Entry 8BPB (electron microscopy, 2.80 A resolution); this record covers chains A and B of the 3 polymer chains in the assembly.

[Chain A]
Molecule: Isoform 2 of Paired amphipathic helix protein Sin3b
Source organism: Homo sapiens
Reference sequence: O75182 (SIN3B_HUMAN), isoform O75182-2; residue numbers follow UniProt; this construct covers 1-1130
Amino-acid sequence (1130 residues; numbered 1 to 1130; the number before each row is that of its first residue):
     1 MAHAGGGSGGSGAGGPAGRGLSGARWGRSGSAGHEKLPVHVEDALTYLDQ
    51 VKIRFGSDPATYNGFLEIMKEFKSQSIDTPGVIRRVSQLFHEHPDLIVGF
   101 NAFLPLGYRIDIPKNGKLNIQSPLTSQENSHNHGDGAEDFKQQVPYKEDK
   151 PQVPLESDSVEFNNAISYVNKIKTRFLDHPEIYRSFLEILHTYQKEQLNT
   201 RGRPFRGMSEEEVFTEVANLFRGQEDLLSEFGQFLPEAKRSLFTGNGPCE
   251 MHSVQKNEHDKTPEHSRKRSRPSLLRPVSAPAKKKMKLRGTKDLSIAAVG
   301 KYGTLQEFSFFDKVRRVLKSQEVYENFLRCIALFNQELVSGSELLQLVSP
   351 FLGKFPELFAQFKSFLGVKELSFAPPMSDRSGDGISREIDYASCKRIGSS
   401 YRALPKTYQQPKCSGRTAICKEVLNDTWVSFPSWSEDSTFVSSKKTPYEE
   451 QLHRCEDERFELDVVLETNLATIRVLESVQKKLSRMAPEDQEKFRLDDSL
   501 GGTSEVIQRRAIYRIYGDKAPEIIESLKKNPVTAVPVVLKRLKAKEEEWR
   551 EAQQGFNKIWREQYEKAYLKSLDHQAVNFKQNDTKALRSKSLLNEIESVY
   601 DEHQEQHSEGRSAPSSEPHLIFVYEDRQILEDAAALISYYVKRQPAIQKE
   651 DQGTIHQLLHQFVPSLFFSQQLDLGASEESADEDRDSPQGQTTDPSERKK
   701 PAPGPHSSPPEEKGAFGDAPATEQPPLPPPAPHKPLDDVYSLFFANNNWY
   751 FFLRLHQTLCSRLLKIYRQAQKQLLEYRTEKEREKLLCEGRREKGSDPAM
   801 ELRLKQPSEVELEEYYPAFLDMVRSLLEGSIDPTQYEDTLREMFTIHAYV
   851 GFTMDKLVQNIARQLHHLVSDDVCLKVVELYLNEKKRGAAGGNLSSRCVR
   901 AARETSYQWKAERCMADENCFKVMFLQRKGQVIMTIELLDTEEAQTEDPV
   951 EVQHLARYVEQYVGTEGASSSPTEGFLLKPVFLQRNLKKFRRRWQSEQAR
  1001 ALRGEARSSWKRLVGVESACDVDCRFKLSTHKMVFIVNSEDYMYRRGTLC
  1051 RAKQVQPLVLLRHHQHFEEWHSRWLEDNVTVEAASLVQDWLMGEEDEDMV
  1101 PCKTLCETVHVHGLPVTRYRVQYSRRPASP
Unresolved in the structure: 1-303, 368-393, 671-736, 794-801, 940-1130
What the authors report for this chain:
  - mutagenesis - E456R/D457R/E461R: decreased catalytic activity
  - mutagenesis - E436A/D437A: abolished catalytic activity on deacetylate H3K27 from a nucleosome

[Chain B]
Molecule: Histone deacetylase 2
Source organism: Homo sapiens
Notes: EC 3.5.1.98, 3.5.1.-
Reference sequence: Q92769 (HDAC2_HUMAN); residue numbers follow UniProt; this construct covers 1-488
Amino-acid sequence (488 residues; row label = number of the first residue in the row):
     1 MAYSQGGGKKKVCYYYDGDIGNYYYGQGHPMKPHRIRMTHNLLLNYGLYR
    51 KMEIYRPHKATAEEMTKYHSDEYIKFLRSIRPDNMSEYSKQMQRFNVGED
   101 CPVFDGLFEFCQLSTGGSVAGAVKLNRQQTDMAVNWAGGLHHAKKSEASG
   151 FCYVNDIVLAILELLKYHQRVLYIDIDIHHGDGVEEAFYTTDRVMTVSFH
   201 KYGEYFPGTGDLRDIGAGKGKYYAVNFPMRDGIDDESYGQIFKPIISKVM
   251 EMYQPSAVVLQCGADSLSGDRLGCFNLTVKGHAKCVEVVKTFNLPLLMLG
   301 GGGYTIRNVARCWTYETAVALDCEIPNELPYNDYFEYFGPDFKLHISPSN
   351 MTNQNTPEYMEKIKQRLFENLRMLPHAPGVQMQAIPEDAVHEDSGDEDGE
   401 DPDKRISIRASDKRIACDEEFSDSEDEGEGGRRNVADHKKGAKKARIEED
   451 KKETEDKKTDVKEEDKSKDNSGEKTDTKGTKSEQLSNP
Unresolved in the structure: 1-7, 376-488
Ion coordination: Ca2+ site 1: Asp-175, Asp-177, His-179, Ser-198, Phe-199; Zn2+: Asp-177, His-179, Asp-265 (together with acetate ion); Ca2+ site 2: Phe-188, Thr-191, Val-194, Tyr-223
UniProt features mapped onto this chain:
  - active site: His-142
  - binding site (1D-myo-inositol 1,4,5,6-tetrakisphosphate): Gly-28, Lys-32, Arg-271
  - binding site (Ca(2+)): Asp-175, Asp-177, His-179, Phe-188, Thr-191, Val-194, Ser-198, Phe-199, Tyr-223
  - binding site (Zn(2+)): Asp-177, His-179, Asp-265
  - modified residue: Lys-75 (N6-acetyllysine), Lys-221 (N6-acetyllysine), Cys-262 (S-nitrosocysteine), Cys-274 (S-nitrosocysteine), Ser-394 (Phosphoserine), Ser-407 (Phosphoserine), Ser-422 (Phosphoserine), Ser-424 (Phosphoserine)
  - cross-link (Glycyl lysine isopeptide (Lys-Gly)): Lys-75 (interchain with G-Cter in SUMO2), Lys-439 (interchain with G-Cter in SUMO2), Lys-452 (interchain with G-Cter in SUMO2), Lys-458 (interchain with G-Cter in SUMO2), Lys-462 (interchain with G-Cter in SUMO2), Lys-478 (interchain with G-Cter in SUMO2), Lys-481 (interchain with G-Cter in SUMO2)
What the authors report for this chain:
  - Ca2+ coordination: Tyr-223
  - catalytic residues: His-179, Tyr-304
  - binding site for acetate ion: Tyr-304

[Interface between chain A and chain B]
Contacting residue pairs (156):
  Ile-397(A) / Tyr-189(B)  hydrophobic
  Ile-397(A) / Ala-217(B)  hydrophobic
  Gly-398(A) / Asp-214(B)
  Ser-399(A) / Asp-211(B)
  Ser-399(A) / Asp-214(B)  hydrogen bond (backbone-side chain)
  Ser-400(A) / Thr-209(B)
  Ser-400(A) / Asp-214(B)  hydrogen bond
  Tyr-401(A) / Glu-185(B)  hydrogen bond
  Tyr-401(A) / Glu-186(B)
  Tyr-401(A) / Tyr-189(B)
  Pro-411(A) / Ser-70(B)
  Pro-411(A) / Lys-145(B)  hydrogen bond (backbone-side chain)
  Pro-411(A) / Ser-146(B)
  Lys-412(A) / Ser-70(B)
  Lys-412(A) / Asp-71(B)
  Cys-413(A) / Thr-66(B)
  Cys-413(A) / His-69(B)  hydrogen bond (side chain-backbone)
  Cys-413(A) / Ser-70(B)
  Cys-413(A) / Asp-71(B)
  Cys-413(A) / Lys-145(B)
  Ser-414(A) / Thr-66(B)  hydrogen bond
  Ser-414(A) / Asp-71(B)  hydrogen bond
  Gly-415(A) / Thr-66(B)
  Gly-415(A) / Lys-67(B)  hydrogen bond (backbone-side chain)
  Arg-416(A) / Lys-67(B)
  Arg-416(A) / Tyr-68(B)
  Arg-416(A) / Lys-145(B)
  Thr-417(A) / Lys-67(B)
  Ile-419(A) / Leu-162(B)
  Ile-419(A) / Lys-166(B)
  Ile-419(A) / Arg-193(B)
  Cys-420(A) / Lys-67(B)
  Glu-422(A) / Arg-193(B)  salt bridge
  Val-423(A) / Leu-165(B)  hydrophobic
  Val-423(A) / Phe-188(B)  hydrophobic
  Val-423(A) / Thr-191(B)
  Val-423(A) / Arg-193(B)
  Leu-424(A) / Lys-67(B)
  Leu-424(A) / Tyr-68(B)  hydrophobic
  Leu-424(A) / Ala-187(B)
  Asn-425(A) / Glu-186(B)  hydrogen bond (side chain-backbone)
  Asn-425(A) / Ala-187(B)  hydrogen bond (backbone-backbone)
  Asn-425(A) / Tyr-189(B)
  Asn-425(A) / Thr-190(B)
  Trp-428(A) / Glu-186(B)
  Trp-428(A) / Thr-190(B)
  Trp-428(A) / Ala-217(B)
  Val-429(A) / Glu-186(B)
  Ser-430(A) / Lys-144(B)  hydrogen bond (backbone-side chain)
  Ser-430(A) / Glu-186(B)  hydrogen bond (backbone-side chain)
  Pro-432(A) / Lys-144(B)
  Pro-432(A) / Pro-207(B)
  Ser-433(A) / Pro-207(B)  hydrogen bond (backbone-backbone)
  Trp-434(A) / Glu-204(B)
  Trp-434(A) / Phe-206(B)
  Trp-434(A) / Pro-207(B)
  Ser-435(A) / Phe-206(B)
  Glu-436(A) / Asp-100(B)
  Glu-436(A) / His-142(B)
  Glu-436(A) / Phe-151(B)
  Glu-436(A) / His-179(B)
  Glu-436(A) / Phe-206(B)
  Glu-436(A) / Leu-272(B)
  Glu-436(A) / Tyr-304(B)
  Asp-437(A) / Pro-30(B)
  Asp-437(A) / Leu-272(B)
  Phe-440(A) / Arg-271(B)
  Phe-440(A) / Gly-273(B)
  Phe-440(A) / Cys-274(B)  hydrophobic
  Lys-444(A) / Lys-201(B)
  Lys-444(A) / Asp-231(B)  salt bridge
  Lys-444(A) / Cys-274(B)
  Lys-445(A) / Asp-270(B)  hydrogen bond (side chain-backbone)
  Lys-445(A) / Gly-273(B)
  Glu-449(A) / Gly-269(B)
  Leu-452(A) / Arg-307(B)
  His-453(A) / Gly-269(B)
  His-453(A) / Arg-271(B)
  His-453(A) / Thr-305(B)
  Glu-456(A) / Thr-305(B)
  Glu-456(A) / Ile-306(B)
  Glu-456(A) / Arg-307(B)  salt bridge
  Glu-456(A) / Tyr-337(B)
  Asp-457(A) / Lys-32(B)  salt bridge
  Asp-457(A) / Arg-271(B)  salt bridge
  Arg-459(A) / Glu-336(B)  hydrogen bond (side chain-backbone)
  Arg-459(A) / Tyr-337(B)
  Phe-460(A) / Tyr-24(B)  hydrophobic
  Phe-460(A) / Lys-32(B)
  Phe-460(A) / His-34(B)
  Phe-460(A) / Tyr-337(B)
  Glu-461(A) / Tyr-24(B)  hydrogen bond
  Glu-461(A) / Gln-27(B)
  Asp-463(A) / His-34(B)  salt bridge
  Asp-463(A) / Tyr-334(B)
  Asp-463(A) / Tyr-337(B)  hydrogen bond
  Glu-467(A) / Asn-22(B)
  Glu-467(A) / Arg-37(B)
  Thr-468(A) / Asn-22(B)  hydrogen bond
  Thr-503(A) / Asp-19(B)  hydrogen bond
  Thr-503(A) / Lys-59(B)
  Ser-504(A) / Asp-19(B)
  Ser-504(A) / Tyr-23(B)
  Ser-504(A) / Glu-109(B)  hydrogen bond
  Glu-505(A) / Glu-109(B)  hydrogen bond (backbone-side chain)
  Val-506(A) / Asp-105(B)
  Val-506(A) / Gly-106(B)
  Val-506(A) / Glu-109(B)
  Ile-507(A) / Asp-19(B)
  Ile-507(A) / Asn-22(B)
  Ile-507(A) / Tyr-23(B)
  Arg-510(A) / Tyr-24(B)
  Arg-510(A) / Asp-105(B)  salt bridge
  Asn-557(A) / Glu-336(B)
  Arg-561(A) / Glu-336(B)  salt bridge
  Tyr-564(A) / Tyr-337(B)
  Tyr-564(A) / Gly-339(B)
  Glu-565(A) / Pro-340(B)
  Tyr-568(A) / Pro-340(B)
  Leu-572(A) / Ser-347(B)
  Leu-572(A) / Pro-348(B)
  Leu-572(A) / Ser-349(B)
  Leu-572(A) / Asn-350(B)  hydrogen bond (backbone-backbone)
  Asp-573(A) / Asn-350(B)  hydrogen bond
  His-574(A) / Ser-349(B)
  His-574(A) / Asn-350(B)  hydrogen bond (backbone-side chain)
  His-574(A) / Met-351(B)
  Gln-575(A) / Asn-350(B)  hydrogen bond (side chain-backbone)
  Gln-575(A) / Thr-352(B)  hydrogen bond
  Arg-783(A) / Glu-324(B)  salt bridge
  Arg-783(A) / Ile-325(B)
  Glu-784(A) / Pro-326(B)
  Glu-784(A) / Asn-327(B)
  Glu-784(A) / Glu-328(B)
  Leu-787(A) / Glu-324(B)
  Leu-787(A) / Pro-326(B)  hydrophobic
  Glu-789(A) / Lys-51(B)
  Glu-789(A) / Cys-323(B)
  Glu-789(A) / Glu-324(B)
  Glu-789(A) / Pro-326(B)
  Gly-790(A) / Arg-50(B)
  Gly-790(A) / Lys-51(B)  hydrogen bond (backbone-side chain)
  Arg-792(A) / Lys-9(B)  hydrogen bond (backbone-side chain)
  Arg-792(A) / Lys-51(B)  hydrogen bond (backbone-side chain)
  Arg-792(A) / Glu-324(B)  salt bridge
  Glu-793(A) / Lys-9(B)
  Glu-793(A) / Arg-50(B)
  Glu-793(A) / Lys-51(B)
  Leu-802(A) / Phe-335(B)
  Leu-802(A) / Phe-342(B)
  Arg-803(A) / Leu-329(B)  hydrogen bond (side chain-backbone)
  Arg-803(A) / Phe-342(B)
  Ile-846(A) / Pro-348(B)
  Ile-846(A) / Ser-349(B)
  Ile-846(A) / Asn-350(B)  hydrogen bond (backbone-side chain)
  Tyr-849(A) / Asn-350(B)
Other interface residues (no listed pair), chain A (72 interface residues in all): Phe-431, Val-464, Ala-471, Glu-780, Arg-791
Other interface residues (no listed pair), chain B (95 interface residues in all): Gly-21, Gly-28, Tyr-46, Gly-47, Glu-147, Ser-149, Gly-150, Val-158, Asp-182, Tyr-205, Gly-208, Gly-210, Arg-213, Gly-216, Pro-330, Asp-341
From the paper, about this interface:
  - residue pairs: Tyr-401(A)/Tyr-189(B) (hydrophobic contact), Leu-424(A)/Leu-162(B) (hydrophobic contact), Leu-424(A)/Phe-188(B) (hydrophobic contact), Asn-425(A)/Glu-186(B) (backbone contact), Glu-436(A)/His-179(B), Glu-436(A)/Phe-206(B) (hydrophobic contact), Asp-437(A)/Leu-272(B) (hydrophobic contact), Asp-437(A)/Pro-30(B) (hydrophobic contact), Glu-456(A)/Lys-32(B) (water-mediated contact), Asp-457(A)/Arg-271(B) (water-mediated contact)
  - interface residues, chain A: Glu-456(A), Asp-457(A), Glu-461(A)
  - interface residues, chain B: Lys-32(B), Arg-271(B), Asn-350(B)

[In short]
72 residues of chain A face 95 of chain B across their interface, with 31 hydrogen bonds and 10 salt bridges.
Polar pairs include Glu-422(A)/Arg-193(B), Lys-444(A)/Asp-231(B) and Glu-456(A)/Arg-307(B). The paper
describes hydrophobic contacts between Tyr-401(A) and Tyr-189(B), Leu-424(A) and Leu-162(B) and Leu-424(A) and
Phe-188(B) among others; a backbone contact between Asn-425(A) and Glu-186(B); a contact between Glu-436(A)
and His-179(B). The paper reports catalytic residues His-179(B) and Tyr-304(B); E456R/D457R/E461R of chain A
reduce catalytic activity.
Chain A is Isoform 2 of Paired amphipathic helix protein Sin3b and chain B is Histone deacetylase 2, both from
Homo sapiens; the structure, Cryo-EM structure of the human SIN3B histone deacetylase core complex at 2.8
Angstrom, was determined by electron microscopy (same publication as 8BPA, 8BPC and 8C60).
